PDB entry 8YUU | electron microscopy, 2.70 A resolution | chains B and S of the 5 polymer chains in the assembly

# Chain B
Protein: Guanine nucleotide-binding protein G(I)/G(S)/G(T) subunit beta-1
Organism: Homo sapiens
UniProt: P62873 (GBB1_HUMAN); residue numbers follow UniProt; this construct covers 2-340
Sequence (358 residues; row label = number of the first residue in the row; numbers below 1 keep their minus sign (Met-17 is residue -17)):
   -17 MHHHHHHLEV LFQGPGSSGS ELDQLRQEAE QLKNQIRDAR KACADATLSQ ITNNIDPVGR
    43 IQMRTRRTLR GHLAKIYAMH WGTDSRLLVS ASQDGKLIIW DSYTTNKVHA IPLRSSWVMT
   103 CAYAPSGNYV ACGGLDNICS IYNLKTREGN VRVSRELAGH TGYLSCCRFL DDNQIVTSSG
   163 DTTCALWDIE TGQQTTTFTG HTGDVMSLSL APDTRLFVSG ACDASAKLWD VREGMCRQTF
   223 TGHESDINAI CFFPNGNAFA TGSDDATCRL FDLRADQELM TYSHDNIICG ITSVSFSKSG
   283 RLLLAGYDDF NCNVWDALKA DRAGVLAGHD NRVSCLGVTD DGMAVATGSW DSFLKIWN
Disordered / not traced: -17 to 1
Construct notes: initiating methionine (-17); expression tag (-16 to 1)

# Chain S
Protein: scFv16
Organism: Mus musculus
Notes: antibody fragment or engineered binder
Sequence (269 residues; row label = number of the first residue in the row):
     1 DVQLVESGGG LVQPGGSRKL SCSASGFAFS SFGMHWVRQA PEKGLEWVAY ISSGSGTIYY
    61 ADTVKGRFTI SRDDPKNTLF LQMTSLRSED TAMYYCVRSI YYYGSSPFDF WGQGTTLTVS
   121 SGGGGSGGGG SGGGGSDIVM TQATSSVPVT PGESVSISCR SSKSLLHSNG NTYLYWFLQR
   181 PGQSPQLLIY RMSNLASGVP DRFSGSGSGT AFTLTISRLE AEDVGVYYCM QHLEYPLTFG
   241 AGTKLELKGS LEVLFQGPAA AHHHHHHHH
Disordered / not traced: 122-134, 248-269
Cystine bridges: Cys22-Cys96, Cys159-Cys229

# Chain B / chain S interface
Residue-residue contacts - 13 pairs, chain B then chain S:
  Asp66(B) - Tyr103(S)
  Arg68(B) - Tyr103(S)
  Leu69(B) - Tyr103(S)  hydrophobic
  Val90(B) - Tyr102(S)  hydrophobic
  Arg129(B) - Val2(S)
  Arg129(B) - Arg98(S)  hydrogen bond (backbone-side chain)
  Arg129(B) - Phe110(S)
  Glu130(B) - Gly26(S)
  Glu130(B) - Phe27(S)
  Glu130(B) - Ala28(S)  hydrogen bond (backbone-backbone)
  Glu130(B) - Phe32(S)
  Gly131(B) - Phe32(S)
  Asn132(B) - Ala28(S)
Also at the interface, not in a pair above, chain B (10 interface residues in all): Asp83, His91
Also at the interface, not in a pair above, chain S (12 interface residues in all): Ser31, Ile100, Asp109

# Summary
10 residues of chain B face 12 of chain S across their interface; the contacts include 2 hydrogen bonds. Among
the polar pairs are Arg129(B)-Arg98(S) and Glu130(B)-Ala28(S).
Here chain B is Guanine nucleotide-binding protein G(I)/G(S)/G(T) subunit beta-1 (Homo sapiens) and chain S is
scFv16 (Mus musculus). Entry 8YUU (Cryo-EM structure of the histamine-bound H3R-Gi complex) was determined by
electron microscopy together with 8YUT and 8YUV from the same study.
